Entry 9K6P (electron microscopy, 3.20 A resolution); this record covers chains A and C of the 3 polymer chains in the assembly.

Chain A:
Molecule: Protein argonaute-2
Organism: Homo sapiens
Notes: EC 3.1.26.-
UniProt: Q9UKV8 (AGO2_HUMAN); residue numbers follow UniProt; this construct covers 1-859
Amino-acid sequence (859 residues; numbered 1 to 859; the number before each row is that of its first residue):
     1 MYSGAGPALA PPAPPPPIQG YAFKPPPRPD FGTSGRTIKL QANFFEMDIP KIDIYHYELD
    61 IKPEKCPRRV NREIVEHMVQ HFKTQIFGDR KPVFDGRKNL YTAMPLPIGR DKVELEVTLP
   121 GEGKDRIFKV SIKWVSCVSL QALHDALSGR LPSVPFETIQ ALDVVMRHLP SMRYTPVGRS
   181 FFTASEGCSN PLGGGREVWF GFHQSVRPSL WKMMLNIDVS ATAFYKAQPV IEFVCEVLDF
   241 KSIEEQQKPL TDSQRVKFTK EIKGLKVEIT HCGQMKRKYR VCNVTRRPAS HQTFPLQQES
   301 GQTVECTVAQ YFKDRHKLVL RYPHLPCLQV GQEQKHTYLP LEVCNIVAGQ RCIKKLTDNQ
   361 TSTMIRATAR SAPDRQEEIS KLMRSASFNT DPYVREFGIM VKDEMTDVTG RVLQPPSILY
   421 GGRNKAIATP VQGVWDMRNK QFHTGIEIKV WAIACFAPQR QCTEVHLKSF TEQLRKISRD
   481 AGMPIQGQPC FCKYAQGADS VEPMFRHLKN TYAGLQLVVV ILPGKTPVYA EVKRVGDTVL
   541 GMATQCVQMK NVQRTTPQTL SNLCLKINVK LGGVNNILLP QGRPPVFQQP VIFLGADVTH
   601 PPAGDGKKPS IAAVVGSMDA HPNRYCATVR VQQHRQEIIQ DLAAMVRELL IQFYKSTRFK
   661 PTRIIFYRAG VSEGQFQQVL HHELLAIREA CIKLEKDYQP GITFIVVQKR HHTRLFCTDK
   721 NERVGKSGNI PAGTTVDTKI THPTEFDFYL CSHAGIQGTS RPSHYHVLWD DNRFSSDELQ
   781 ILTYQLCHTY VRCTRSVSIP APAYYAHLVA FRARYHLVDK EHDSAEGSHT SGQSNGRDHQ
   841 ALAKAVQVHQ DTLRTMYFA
Unresolved in the structure: 1-19, 285-327, 600-607, 821-837
Disulfides: Cys455-Cys462
Differences from the reference sequence: engineered mutation Ala669 (Asp in Q9UKV8)
UniProt features mapped onto this chain:
  - region: Tyr311 to His316 (Interaction with guide RNA), Phe587 to Pro590 (Interaction with GW182 family members), Leu650 to Lys660 (Interaction with GW182 family members), Lys709, Arg710 (Interaction with guide RNA), His753 to Arg761 (Interaction with guide RNA), Tyr790 to Arg812 (Interaction with guide RNA)
  - binding site (a divalent metal cation): Asp597, His807
  - modified residue: Tyr2 (3'-nitrotyrosine), Ser387 (Phosphoserine), Pro700 (4-hydroxyproline), Ser824 (Phosphoserine), Ser828 (Phosphoserine), Ser831 (Phosphoserine), Ser834 (Phosphoserine)
  - natural variant: Leu192 (L192P: In LESKRES), Gly201 (G201C: In LESKRES; G201V: In LESKRES), His203 (H203Q: In LESKRES), Thr357 (T357M: In LESKRES), Met364 (M364T: In LESKRES), Ala367 (A367P: In LESKRES), Gly573 (G573S: In LESKRES), Gly733 (G733R: In LESKRES), Cys751 (C751Y: In LESKRES), Ser760 (S760R: In LESKRES)
  - mutagenesis: Leu140 (L140W: No effect), Phe470 (F470V: No effect on miRNA-binding or target mRNA cleavage. Abrogates binding to the 7-methylguanosine cap of mRNA and prevents inhibition of translation. Abolishes interaction with TNRC6C ...), Phe505 (F505V: No effect on miRNA-binding or target mRNA cleavage. Abrogates binding to the 7-methylguanosine cap of mRNA and prevents inhibition of translation and abolishes interaction with TNRC6C ...), Lys533 (K533A: Impairs RNA cleavage), Gln545 (Q545A: Impairs RNA cleavage), Lys570 (K570A: Impairs RNA cleavage), Asp597 (D597A: Abrogates RNA cleavage but does not affect binding to siRNA or translational repression), Gln633 (Q633A: No effect; Q633R: Abrogates RNA cleavage. Binds siRNA), His634 (H634P/A: Abrogates RNA cleavage. Binds siRNA), Glu673 (E673A: Impairs RNA cleavage; E673G: No effect on RNA cleavage), Phe676 (F676A/I/M/R/Y: Impairs RNA cleavage; F676V: Abrogates RNA cleavage), His682 (H682Y: No effect), 5 further mutagenesis entries in UniProt

Chain C:
Molecule: 9-nt RNA strand
Organism: Homo sapiens
Sequence (9 nucleotides; numbered 10 to 18; the number before each row is that of its first residue):
    10 GGCUCUUGU

Chain A / chain C interface:
Contacting residue pairs - 20 pairs, chain A then chain C:
  Asp358(A) with U13(C), phosphate contact; C14(C), phosphate contact
  Ser362(A) with C14(C), hydrogen bond to the sugar
  Ile365(A) with C14(C), base contact
  Val434(A) with U18(C), phosphate contact
  Asp436(A) with U18(C), hydrogen bond to the sugar
  Lys525(A) with C12(C), phosphate contact
  Gln558(A) with U18(C), base contact
  Val598(A) with G10(C), phosphate contact
  Thr599(A) with G10(C), phosphate contact
  Arg635(A) with G10(C), sugar contact
  Arg710(A) with G11(C), base contact
  Lys726(A) with U16(C), hydrogen bond to the phosphate; G17(C), salt bridge to the phosphate
  Ile756(A) with U16(C), base contact; G17(C), sugar contact
  Gln757(A) with U15(C), hydrogen bond to the sugar; U16(C), hydrogen bond to the sugar
  Arg814(A) with G10(C), hydrogen bond to the phosphate; G11(C), salt bridge to the phosphate
Also at the interface, not in a pair above, chain A (20 interface residues in all): Thr559, Glu637, Arg792, Thr794, Arg795

In short:
20 residues of chain A and 9 residues of chain C are in contact, with 6 hydrogen bonds and 2 salt bridges.
Polar contacts include Ser362(A)-C14(C), Asp436(A)-U18(C) and Gln757(A)-U15(C). From UniProt: divalent metal
cation-binding residues Asp597(A) and His807(A) and 17 mutagenesis sites on chain A.
Here chain A is Protein argonaute-2 and chain C is a 9-nt RNA strand, both from Homo sapiens. Entry 9K6P
(Cryo-EM Structure of hAGO2D669A-siRNA-target (12-nt)) was determined by electron microscopy together with
9K6Q, 9K6R, 9K6S and 9K6T from the same study.
